PDB entry 1PYU | X-ray diffraction, 1.90 A resolution | chains B and D of the 4 polymer chains in the assembly

Chain B (and D):
Name: Aspartate 1-decarboxylase alfa chain
From: Escherichia coli
Notes: EC 4.1.1.11; chain D of this document is another copy of the same molecule, construct and numbering; everything in this record applies to it too
Reference sequence: P0A790 (PAND_ECOLI); residues 25-126 here = UniProt positions 25-126
Sequence (102 residues; each row starts with the number of its first residue):
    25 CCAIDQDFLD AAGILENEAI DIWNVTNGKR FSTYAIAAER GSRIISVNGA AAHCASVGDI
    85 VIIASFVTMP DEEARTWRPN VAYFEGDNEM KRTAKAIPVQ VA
Unresolved in the structure: 117-126 (chain D: 116-126)
Sequence notes: engineered mutation C25 (Ser in P0A790)
UniProt features mapped onto this chain:
  - active site: Y58 (Proton donor)
  - binding site (substrate): T57, G73 to A75
Reported in the primary citation:
  - catalytic residues: T57 (proposed by the authors, not directly observed)
  - mutagenesis - T57A, T57V: abolished catalytic activity
  - mutagenesis - S25C: unchanged catalytic activity

Chain B / chain D interface:
Residue-residue contacts (17; chain B residue first):
  W47(B) with S56(D); A74(D), hydrophobic
  N48(B) with A74(D)
  V49(B) with A74(D), hydrophobic; H77(D), hydrogen bond (backbone-side chain)
  T50(B) with H77(D)
  G52(B) with H77(D)
  R54(B) with F55(D); S56(D), hydrogen bond (side chain-backbone); T57(D); A74(D); A75(D)
  F90(B) with A43(D), hydrophobic
  D95(B) with L39(D)
  A98(B) with L39(D), hydrophobic
  R99(B) with L39(D)
  P103(B) with N41(D)
Also at the interface, not in a pair above, chain B (13 interface residues in all): N51, W101
Also at the interface, not in a pair above, chain D (11 interface residues in all): Y58, C78

Summary:
The interface between chain B and chain D involves 13 residues on one side and 11 on the other, with 2
hydrogen bonds. Among the polar pairs are V49(B)-H77(D) and R54(B)-S56(D). The paper reports the catalytic
residue T57(B); T57A and T57V of chain B abolish catalytic activity.
Both chains are Aspartate 1-decarboxylase alfa chain (Escherichia coli). Entry 1PYU (Processed Aspartate
Decarboxylase Mutant with Ser25 mutated to Cys) was determined by X-ray diffraction.
